Entry 6RET (electron microscopy, 4.30 A resolution (low resolution: residue-level contacts below are approximate; hydrogen-bond / salt-bridge calls are withheld)); this record covers chains 1 and 7 of the 31 polymer chains in the assembly.

[Chain 1]
Protein: ATP synthase associated protein ASA1
Source organism: Polytomella sp. Pringsheim 198.80
UniProt: Q85JD5 (Q85JD5_9CHLO); residues 1-618 here = UniProt positions 1-618
Chain sequence (618 residues; numbered 1 to 618; the number before each row is that of its first residue):
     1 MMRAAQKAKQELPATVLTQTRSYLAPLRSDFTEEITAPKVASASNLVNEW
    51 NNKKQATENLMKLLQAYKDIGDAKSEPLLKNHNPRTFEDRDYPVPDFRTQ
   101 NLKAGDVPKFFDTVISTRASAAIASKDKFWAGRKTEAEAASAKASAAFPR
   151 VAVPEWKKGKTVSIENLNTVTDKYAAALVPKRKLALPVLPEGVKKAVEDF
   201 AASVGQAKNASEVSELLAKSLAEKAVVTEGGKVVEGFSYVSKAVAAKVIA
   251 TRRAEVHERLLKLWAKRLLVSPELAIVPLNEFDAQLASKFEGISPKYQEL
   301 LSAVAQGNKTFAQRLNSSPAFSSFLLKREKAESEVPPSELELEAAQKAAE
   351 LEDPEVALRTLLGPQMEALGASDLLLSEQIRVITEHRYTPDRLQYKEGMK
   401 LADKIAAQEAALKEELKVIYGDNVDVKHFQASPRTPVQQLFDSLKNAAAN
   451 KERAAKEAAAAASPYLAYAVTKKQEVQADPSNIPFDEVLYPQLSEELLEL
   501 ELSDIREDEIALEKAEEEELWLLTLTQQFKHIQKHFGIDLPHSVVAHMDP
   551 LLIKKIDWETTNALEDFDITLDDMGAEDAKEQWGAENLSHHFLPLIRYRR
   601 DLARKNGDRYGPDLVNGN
Not modelled in the structure: 1-22, 618

[Chain 7]
Protein: Mitochondrial ATP synthase associated protein ASA7
Source organism: Polytomella sp. Pringsheim 198.80
UniProt: D8V7I2 (D8V7I2_9CHLO); numbering as in UniProt (aligned over 1-190)
Chain sequence (190 residues; each row starts with the number of its first residue):
     1 MSSVRAGVEAGRRDLTTFTFSGLQDAPVAALSGSIKLNVAAKAGKAEVTV
    51 AAGAAKAATQVSAAALRKLSGSKISLAEVARISVLHSSIQNYLLSLSNER
   101 YQLLSQWPDFTTMYGKDFYYRAHPEDLKKFYDAADEYYKLYETVTEFDSL
   151 SALASQVVPNYAARRRSTVHPAIGSTVADGAFTNFLLSKQ
Not modelled in the structure: 1-14

[Interface between chain 1 and chain 7]
Residue-residue contacts - 94 pairs, chain 1 then chain 7:
  Tyr23(1) with Ile82(7); Ser151(7); Ala152(7); Ser155(7)
  Leu24(1) with Ser155(7)
  Ala25(1) with Ser155(7); Pro159(7)
  Pro26(1) with Pro159(7)
  Arg28(1) with Pro159(7); Asn160(7); Ala163(7); Arg166(7)
  Ser29(1) with Arg166(7)
  Asp30(1) with Ala163(7); Arg166(7)
  Phe31(1) with Arg166(7); Thr168(7)
  Thr32(1) with Ala163(7); Arg166(7); Ser167(7); Thr168(7)
  Glu33(1) with Thr168(7)
  Ile35(1) with Val169(7); Ile173(7); Gly174(7); Ser175(7)
  Val47(1) with Arg100(7)
  Trp50(1) with Arg100(7); Leu103(7); Trp107(7); Leu140(7)
  Lys53(1) with Trp107(7); Glu136(7)
  Lys54(1) with Gln106(7); Trp107(7)
  Thr57(1) with Trp107(7); Ala133(7)
  Leu60(1) with Lys129(7); Phe130(7)
  Met61(1) with Phe110(7); Met113(7); Phe130(7)
  Leu63(1) with Asp126(7)
  Leu64(1) with Met113(7); Phe118(7); Ala122(7); Phe130(7)
  Gln65(1) with Met113(7); Phe118(7)
  Tyr67(1) with Arg121(7); Ala122(7); His123(7)
  Lys68(1) with Asp117(7); Phe118(7)
  Gly71(1) with Arg121(7)
  Asp72(1) with Arg121(7)
  Glu76(1) with Arg121(7)
  Leu78(1) with Tyr120(7); Arg121(7)
  Leu79(1) with Tyr120(7)
  His82(1) with Tyr120(7); Ala122(7)
  Trp130(1) with Ala122(7); His123(7)
  Lys134(1) with Asp126(7)
  Phe148(1) with Pro108(7)
  Pro149(1) with Pro108(7); Asp109(7)
  Arg150(1) with Gln106(7); Trp107(7); Pro108(7); Asp109(7)
  Val151(1) with Ser105(7); Trp107(7); Pro108(7); Asp109(7); Tyr137(7)
  Val153(1) with Ser105(7); Tyr137(7); Tyr141(7)
  Pro154(1) with Tyr101(7); Tyr141(7)
  Trp156(1) with Asn98(7); Gln102(7); Phe147(7)
  Lys157(1) with Asn98(7)
  Lys158(1) with Ser95(7); Asn98(7)
  Asp486(1) with Lys116(7)
  Tyr490(1) with Gly115(7); Lys116(7); Asp117(7)
  Leu493(1) with Lys116(7); Tyr120(7)
Also at the interface, not in a pair above, chain 1 (48 interface residues in all): Thr36, Asn51, Glu58, Pro77, Glu155
Also at the interface, not in a pair above, chain 7 (51 interface residues in all): Arg81, His86, Leu94, Thr112, Pro124, Arg164, Ala178

[In short]
Chain 1 and chain 7 form an interface of 48 and 51 residues respectively.
Chain 1 is ATP synthase associated protein ASA1 and chain 7 is Mitochondrial ATP synthase associated protein
ASA7, both from Polytomella sp. Pringsheim 198.80; the structure, Cryo-EM structure of Polytomella F-ATP
synthase, Rotary substate 3C, monomer-masked refinement, was determined by electron microscopy together with
6RD4, 6RD5, 6RD6, 6RD7, 6RD8, 6RD9 and 46 further entries from the same study.
